PDB entry 7SOV | X-ray diffraction, 1.45 A resolution | chains A and B

[Chain A]
Protein: Isoform 2 of La-related protein 1
Source organism: Homo sapiens
UniProtKB: Q6PKG0-3 (LARP1-3_HUMAN); residues 323-410 here = UniProt positions 323-410
Sequence (99 residues; row label = number of the first residue in the row):
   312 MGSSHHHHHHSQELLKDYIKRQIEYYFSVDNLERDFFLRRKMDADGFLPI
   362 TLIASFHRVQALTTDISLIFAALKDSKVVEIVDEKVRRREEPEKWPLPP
Disordered / not traced: 312-321
Differences from the reference sequence: initiating methionine (312); expression tag (313-322)
Reported in the primary citation:
  - binding site for the 11-nt RNA strand (chain B): Gln333, Tyr336, Asp346, Phe348
  - mutagenesis - Q333A/F348A, Y336A/F348A: abolished binding to A25 RNA

[Chain B]
Molecule: 11-nt RNA strand
Sequence (11 nucleotides; numbered -11 to -1; the number before each row is that of its first residue; numbers below 1 keep their minus sign (A-11 is residue -11)):
   -11 AAAAAAAAAAA
Disordered / not traced: -11 to -5

[Interface between chain A and chain B]
Residue-residue contacts (15; chain A residue first):
  Gln333(A) - A-2(B)  hydrogen bond to the base
  Tyr336(A) - A-2(B)  stacking on the base
  Tyr337(A) - A-2(B)  sugar contact
  Tyr337(A) - A-1(B)  hydrogen bond to the phosphate
  Arg345(A) - A-3(B)  hydrogen bond to the sugar
  Asp346(A) - A-1(B)  hydrogen bond to the sugar
  Phe348(A) - A-1(B)  stacking on the base
  Leu349(A) - A-1(B)  hydrogen bond to the sugar
  Ser366(A) - A-4(B)  hydrogen bond to the base
  Phe367(A) - A-4(B)  base contact
  Phe367(A) - A-1(B)  base contact
  His368(A) - A-4(B)  stacking on the base
  His368(A) - A-1(B)  hydrogen bond to the phosphate
  Arg369(A) - A-2(B)  sugar contact
  Arg369(A) - A-1(B)  hydrogen bond to the phosphate
Other interface residues (no listed pair), chain A (12 interface residues in all): Asn342

[Overview]
12 residues of chain A face 4 of chain B across their interface; the contacts include 8 hydrogen bonds and 3
aromatic stacking contacts. Among the polar pairs are Gln333(A)-A-2(B), Ser366(A)-A-4(B) and Arg345(A)-A-3(B).
The paper reports a binding site for the 11-nt RNA strand (chain B) at Gln333(A), Tyr336(A) and Asp346(A)
among others; Q333A/F348A and Y336A/F348A of chain A abolish binding to A25 RNA.
Here chain A is Isoform 2 of La-related protein 1 (Homo sapiens) and chain B is an 11-nt RNA strand. Entry
7SOV (LaM domain of human LARP1 in complex with AAAAAAAAAAA RNA polynucleotide) was determined by X-ray
diffraction together with 7SOS from the same study.
